4J3V - chain A; structure by X-ray diffraction, 1.45 A resolution.

== Chain A ==
Name: Limit dextrinase
From: Hordeum vulgare
Notes: EC 3.2.1.41
UniProtKB: Q9FYY0 (Q9FYY0_HORVU); residues 2-885 here correspond to UniProt positions 22-905 (UniProt number = residue number + 20)
Sequence (905 residues; numbered -19 to 885; the number before each row is that of its first residue; numbers below 1 keep their minus sign (Met-19 is residue -19)):
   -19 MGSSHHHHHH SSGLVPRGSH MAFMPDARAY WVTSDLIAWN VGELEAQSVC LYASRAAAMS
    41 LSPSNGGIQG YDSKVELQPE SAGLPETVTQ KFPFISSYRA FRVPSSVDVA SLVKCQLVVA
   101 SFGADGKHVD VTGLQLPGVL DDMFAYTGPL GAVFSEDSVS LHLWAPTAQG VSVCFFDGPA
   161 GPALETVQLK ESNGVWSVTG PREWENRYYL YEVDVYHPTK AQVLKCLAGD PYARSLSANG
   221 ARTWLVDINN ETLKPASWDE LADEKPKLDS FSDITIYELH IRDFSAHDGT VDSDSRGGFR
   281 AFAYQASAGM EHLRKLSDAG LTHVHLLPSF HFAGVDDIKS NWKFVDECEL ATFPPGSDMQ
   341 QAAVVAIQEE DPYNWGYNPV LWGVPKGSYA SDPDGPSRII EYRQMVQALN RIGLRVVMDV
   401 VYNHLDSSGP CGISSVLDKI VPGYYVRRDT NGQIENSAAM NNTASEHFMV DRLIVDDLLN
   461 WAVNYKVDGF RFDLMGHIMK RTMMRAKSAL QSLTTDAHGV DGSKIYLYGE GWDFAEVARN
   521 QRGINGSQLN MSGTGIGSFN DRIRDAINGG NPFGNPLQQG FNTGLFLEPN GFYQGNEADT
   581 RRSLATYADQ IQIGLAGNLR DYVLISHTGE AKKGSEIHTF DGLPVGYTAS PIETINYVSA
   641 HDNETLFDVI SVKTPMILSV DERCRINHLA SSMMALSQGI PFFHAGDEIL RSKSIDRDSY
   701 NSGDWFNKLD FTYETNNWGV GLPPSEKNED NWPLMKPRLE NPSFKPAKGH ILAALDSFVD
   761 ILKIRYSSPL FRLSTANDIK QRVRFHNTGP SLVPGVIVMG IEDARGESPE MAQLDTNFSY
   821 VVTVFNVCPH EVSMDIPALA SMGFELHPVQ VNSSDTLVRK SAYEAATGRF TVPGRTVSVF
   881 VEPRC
Not modelled in the structure: -19 to 2, 43-45, 102-108, 885
Sequence notes: expression tag (-19 to 1)
Metal / ion sites: Ca2+: Gln348, Asp351, Tyr353, Asn701
Reported in the primary citation:
  - catalytic residues: Asp473, Glu510, Asp642
  - binding site for alpha-D-glucopyranose: Asp406, Met440, Trp512, Phe553
  - mutagenesis - M440G: unchanged catalytic activity on pullulan
  - mutagenesis - M440G (2.6-fold): decreased catalytic activity on amylopectin
  - specificity-determining residues: Trp512, Phe553 (proposed by the authors, not directly observed)

== Summary ==
Gln348, Asp351, Tyr353 and Asn701 coordinate Ca2+. The paper reports catalytic residues Asp473, Glu510 and
Asp642; M440G reduces catalytic activity on amylopectin.
Chain A is Limit dextrinase (Hordeum vulgare); the structure, Crystal structure of barley limit dextrinase in
complex with a branched thio-linked hexasaccharide, was determined by X-ray diffraction (same publication as
4J3S, 4J3T, 4J3U, 4J3W and 4J3X).
